PDB entry 8G23 | X-ray diffraction, 2.71 A resolution | chains A and C of the 6 polymer chains in the assembly

[Chain A (and C)]
Molecule: Cyclic GMP-AMP synthase
Organism: Mus musculus
Notes: EC 2.7.7.86; fragment: catalytic domain, residues 147-507; chain C of this document is another copy of the same molecule, construct and numbering; everything in this record applies to it too
UniProt: Q8C6L5 (CGAS_MOUSE); numbering as in UniProt (aligned over 147-507)
Amino-acid sequence (364 residues; row label = number of the first residue in the row):
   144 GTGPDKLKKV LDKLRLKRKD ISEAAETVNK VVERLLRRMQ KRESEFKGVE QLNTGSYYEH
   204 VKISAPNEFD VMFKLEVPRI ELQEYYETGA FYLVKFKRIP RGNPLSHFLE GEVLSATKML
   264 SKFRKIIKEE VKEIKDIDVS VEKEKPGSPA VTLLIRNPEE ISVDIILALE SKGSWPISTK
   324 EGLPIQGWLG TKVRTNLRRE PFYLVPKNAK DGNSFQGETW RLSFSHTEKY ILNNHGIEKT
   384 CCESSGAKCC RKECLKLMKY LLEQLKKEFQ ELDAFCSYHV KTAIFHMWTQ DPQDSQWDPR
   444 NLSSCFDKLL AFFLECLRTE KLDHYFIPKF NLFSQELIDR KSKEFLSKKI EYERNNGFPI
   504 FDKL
Disordered / not traced: 144-148, 239-244, 353-358, 507 (chain C: 144-148, 240-245, 253-255, 353-358, 507)
Construct notes: expression tag (144-146)
Metal / ion sites: Mg2+: E211, D213 (together with ATP); Zn2+: H378, C384, C385, C392
Ligand contacts: ATP (adenosine-5'-triphosphate): G198, S199, E202, K205, E211, D213, D307, R364, S368, E371, K402, E406, S420, Y421, K424, H467
Curated features (UniProtKB/Swiss-Prot):
  - region: K372 to K395 (DNA-binding)
  - motif: L154 to L159 (Nuclear export signal), D281 to S291 (Nuclear localization signal)
  - binding site (GTP): T197, D307, R364 to E371
  - binding site (ATP): S199, E371, K402, S420 to K424
  - binding site (Mg(2+)): E211, D213, D307
  - binding site (2',3'-cGAMP): D213, G290, D307, K350, R364 to S366
  - binding site (Zn(2+)): H378, C384, C385, C392
  - site: R241 (Arginine-anchor), D307, I308 (Cleavage)
  - modified residue: K156 (N6-lactoyllysine), E176 (PolyADP-ribosyl glutamic acid), S199 (Phosphoserine), Y201 (Phosphotyrosine), E272 (5-glutamyl polyglutamate), S291 (Phosphoserine), E302 (5-glutamyl glutamate), K372 (N6-acetyllysine), K382 (N6-acetyllysine), K402 (N6-acetyllysine), S420 (Phosphoserine), K491 (N6-methyllysine)
  - lipidation (S-palmitoyl cysteine): C392, C393, C459
  - cross-link (Glycyl lysine isopeptide (Lys-Gly)): K217 (interchain with G-Cter in SUMO), K271 (interchain with G-Cter in ubiquitin), K335 (interchain with G-Cter in SUMO), K372 (interchain with G-Cter in SUMO), K382 (interchain with G-Cter in SUMO), K399 (interchain with G-Cter in ubiquitin), K402 (interchain with G-Cter in ubiquitin), K409 (interchain with G-Cter in ubiquitin), K410 (interchain with G-Cter in ubiquitin), K464 (interchain with G-Cter in SUMO)
  - mutagenesis: K156 (K156Q: Mimics lactylation; knockin mice show higher mortality following HSV-1 infection), N172 (N172K: Induces alteration of the DNA-binding surface and leads to decreased synthesis of cyclic GMP-AMP (cGAMP); when associated with L-180), E176 (E176A: Abolished poly-ADP-ribosylation by PARP1, stimulating interferon production in knockin mice), R180 (R180L: Induces alteration of the DNA-binding surface and leads to decreased synthesis of cyclic GMP-AMP (cGAMP); when associated with K-182), G198 (G198A: Abolishes stimulation of interferon production; when associated with A-199), S199 (S199A: Abolishes stimulation of interferon production; when associated with A-199), Y201 (Y201E: Phosphomimetic mutant; reduced translocation to the nucleus following treatment with etoposide), E211 to D213 (Abolished nucleotidyltransferase activity. Does not affect nuclear localization and tethering to chromatin), E211 (E211A: Abolishes ability to promote type-I interferon production), D213 (D213A: Abolishes ability to promote type-I interferon production), K217 (K217R: Reduced sumoylation), R222 (R222E: Impaired tethering to chromatin, leading to constitutive activation in the absence of DNA), 31 further mutagenesis entries in UniProt
Reported in the primary citation:
  - conformationally variable residues (side-chain flip): R364
  - mutagenesis - E211Q/D213N: abolished catalytic activity
  - specificity-determining residues: H467 (proposed by the authors, not directly observed)
  - mutagenesis - R364A (33-fold), H467A: decreased catalytic activity on ATP/GTP
  - mutagenesis - H467A (2-fold): increased catalytic activity on GTP/GTP
  - specificity-determining residues: I309, R364
  - mutagenesis - R364A (10-fold): decreased catalytic activity on GTP/GTP
  - mutagenesis - R364A (4-fold): increased catalytic activity on ATP/ATP

[How chain A and chain C interact]
Pairs across the interface - 37 pairs, chain A then chain C:
  Q329(A) - T383(C)
  Q329(A) - S388(C)
  G330(A) - S388(C)
  L332(A) - K382(C)
  G333(A) - T383(C)
  G333(A) - E386(C)
  T334(A) - E386(C)  hydrogen bond (backbone-side chain)
  T334(A) - S387(C)
  K335(A) - N376(C)
  K335(A) - N377(C)
  K335(A) - E386(C)  salt bridge
  N376(A) - K335(C)
  N377(A) - K335(C)
  N377(A) - K382(C)  hydrogen bond (backbone-side chain)
  G379(A) - K382(C)  hydrogen bond (backbone-side chain)
  I380(A) - I380(C)
  I380(A) - E381(C)
  I380(A) - K382(C)  hydrogen bond (backbone-backbone)
  I380(A) - T383(C)
  E381(A) - I380(C)
  E381(A) - Q436(C)
  K382(A) - L332(C)
  K382(A) - N377(C)
  K382(A) - G379(C)  hydrogen bond (side chain-backbone)
  K382(A) - I380(C)  hydrogen bond (backbone-backbone)
  K382(A) - E381(C)
  K382(A) - K382(C)
  T383(A) - Q329(C)
  T383(A) - W331(C)
  T383(A) - G333(C)
  E386(A) - G333(C)
  E386(A) - T334(C)  hydrogen bond (side chain-backbone)
  E386(A) - K335(C)  salt bridge
  S387(A) - T334(C)
  S388(A) - Q329(C)
  S388(A) - G330(C)
  Q436(A) - E381(C)
Also at the interface, not in a pair above, chain A (19 interface residues in all): W331, H378
Also at the interface, not in a pair above, chain C (19 interface residues in all): H378

[Summary]
The chain A/chain C interface involves 19 residues from each chain; the contacts include 7 hydrogen bonds and
2 salt bridges. Polar contacts include K335(A)-E386(C), T334(A)-E386(C) and N377(A)-K382(C). Chain A binds
ATP. From the paper: R364A and H467A of chain A reduce catalytic activity on ATP/GTP; specificity determinants
H467(A), I309(A) and R364(A).
Chain A and chain C are both Cyclic GMP-AMP synthase (Mus musculus); the structure, Structure of Ternary
Complex of cGAS with dsDNA and Bound pppIpA, was determined by X-ray diffraction (same publication as 7UUX,
7UXW, 7UYQ, 7UYZ, 7UZR, 7V0W and 14 further entries).
